1FQ9 - chains A and D of the 4 polymer chains in the assembly; structure by X-ray diffraction, 3.00 A resolution.

# Chain A
Molecule: Fibroblast growth factor 2
Organism: Homo sapiens
Notes: fragment: the b-trefoil core of fibroblast growth factor 2 (fgf2)
UniProt: P09038 (FGF2_HUMAN); residues 15-146 here correspond to UniProt positions 24-155 (UniProt number = residue number + 9)
Sequence (132 residues; row label = number of the first residue in the row):
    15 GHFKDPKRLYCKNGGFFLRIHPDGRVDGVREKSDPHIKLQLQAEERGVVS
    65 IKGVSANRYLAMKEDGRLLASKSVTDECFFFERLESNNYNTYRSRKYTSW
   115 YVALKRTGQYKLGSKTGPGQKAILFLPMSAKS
Unresolved in the structure: 15, 145-146
Construct notes: engineered mutation Ser69 (Cys78 in P09038), Ser87 (Cys96 in P09038)
From the paper describing this entry:
  - binding site for n,O6-disulfo-glucosamine: Asn27, Arg120, Thr121, Lys125, Lys129, Gln134, Lys135, Ala136

# Chain D
Molecule: Fibroblast growth factor receptor 1
Organism: Homo sapiens
Notes: fragment: extracellular ligand binding domain of fgf receptor 1 (fgfr1) consisting of immunoglobulin like domains ii (d2) and iii (d3)
UniProt: P11362 (FGR1_HUMAN); numbering as in UniProt (aligned over 141-365)
Sequence (225 residues; row label = number of the first residue in the row):
   141 TDNTKPNRMPVAPYWTSPEKMEKKLHAVPAAKTVKFKCPSSGTPQPTLRW
   191 LKNGKEFKPDHRIGGYKVRYATWSIIMDSVVPSDKGNYTCIVENEYGSIN
   241 HTYQLDVVERSPHRPILQAGLPANKTVALGSNVEFMCKVYSDPQPHIQWL
   291 KHIEVNGSKIGPDNLPYVQILKTAGVNTTDKEMEVLHLRNVSFEDAGEYT
   341 CLAGNSIGLSHHSAWLTVLEALEER
Unresolved in the structure: 141-148, 293-307, 360-365
Construct notes: engineered mutation Gln185 (Asn in P11362)
Cystine bridges: Cys178-Cys230, Cys277-Cys341
UniProt features mapped onto this chain:
  - region: Lys160 to Lys177 (Heparin-binding)
  - glycosylation (N-linked (GlcNAc...) asparagine): Asn227, Asn240, Asn264, Asn296, Asn317, Asn330
From the paper describing this entry:
  - binding site for n,O6-disulfo-glucosamine: Lys160, Arg209
  - binding site for 2-O-sulfo-alpha-L-idopyranuronic acid: Lys207, Arg209
  - binding site for the ligand UAP: Lys207, Ile216

# How chain A and chain D interact
Pairs across the interface (14):
  Lys26(A) - Asp218(D)  salt bridge
  Ser100(A) - Ile203(D)
  Ser100(A) - Val221(D)
  Asn101(A) - Ile203(D)
  Asn101(A) - Ser219(D)
  Pro132(A) - Ile203(D)
  Gly133(A) - Pro199(D)
  Gly133(A) - Asp200(D)
  Gly133(A) - Arg202(D)
  Gly133(A) - Gly204(D)  hydrogen bond (backbone-backbone)
  Gly133(A) - Gly205(D)  hydrogen bond (backbone-backbone)
  Gln134(A) - Gly204(D)
  Lys135(A) - Gly204(D)
  Lys135(A) - Lys207(D)
Interface residues without a listed pair, chain A (9 interface residues in all): Gly131, Leu138

# Summary
9 residues of chain A face 10 of chain D across their interface; the contacts include 2 hydrogen bonds and 1
salt bridge. Polar pairs include Lys26(A)-Asp218(D), Gly133(A)-Gly204(D) and Gly133(A)-Gly205(D). The paper
reports a binding site for n,O6-disulfo-glucosamine at Asn27(A), Arg120(A) and Lys160(D) among others; a
binding site for 2-O-sulfo-alpha-L-idopyranuronic acid at Lys207(D) and Arg209(D).
Chain A is Fibroblast growth factor 2 and chain D is Fibroblast growth factor receptor 1, both from Homo
sapiens; the structure, Crystal structure of a ternary FGF2-FGFR1-heparin complex, was determined by X-ray
diffraction.
